Entry 4LQI (X-ray diffraction, 2.70 A resolution); this record covers chains C and D of the 28 polymer chains in the assembly.

Chain C:
Name: Proteasome subunit alpha type-4
Source organism: Saccharomyces cerevisiae
Notes: EC 3.4.25.1
UniProt: P40303 (PSA4_YEAST); the construct lacks a stretch of the UniProt sequence and is renumbered around it, so the offset changes along the chain: 7-62 = UniProt 3-58; 63-143 = UniProt 60-140; 145-180 = UniProt 144-179; 182-203 = UniProt 184-205; 1 more segments
Amino-acid sequence (241 residues; row label = number of the first residue in the row; note: 3 numbers in that range are skipped by the numbering (no residue carries them; nothing is unmodelled there); a row labelled like 180A-180D holds insertion residues (180A, then the next letters in order)):
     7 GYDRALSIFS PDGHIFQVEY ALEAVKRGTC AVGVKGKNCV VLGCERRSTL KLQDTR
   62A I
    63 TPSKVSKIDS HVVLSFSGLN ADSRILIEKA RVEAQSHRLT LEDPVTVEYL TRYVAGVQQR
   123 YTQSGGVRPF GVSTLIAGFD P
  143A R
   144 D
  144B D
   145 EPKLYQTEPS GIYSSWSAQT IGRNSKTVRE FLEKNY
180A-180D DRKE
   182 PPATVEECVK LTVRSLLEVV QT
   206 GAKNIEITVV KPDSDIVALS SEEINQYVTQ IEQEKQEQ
UniProt features mapped onto this chain:
  - modified residue: Thr63 (Phosphothreonine)

Chain D:
Name: Proteasome subunit alpha type-5
Source organism: Saccharomyces cerevisiae
Notes: EC 3.4.25.1
UniProt: P32379 (PSA5_YEAST); the construct lacks a stretch of the UniProt sequence and is renumbered around it, so the offset changes along the chain: 9-123 = UniProt 9-123; 125-144 = UniProt 131-150; 145-180 = UniProt 152-187; 184-202 = UniProt 191-209; 3 more segments
Amino-acid sequence (242 residues; each row starts with the number of its first residue; note: 7 numbers in that range are skipped by the numbering (no residue carries them; nothing is unmodelled there); a row labelled like 123A-123G holds insertion residues (123A, then the next letters in order)):
     9 DRGVSTFSPE GRLFQVEYSL EAIKLGSTAI GIATKEGVVL GVEKRATSPL LESDSIEKIV
    69 EIDRHIGCAM SGLTADARSM IEHARTAAVT HNLYYDEDIN VESLTQSVCD LALRF
123A-123G GEGASGE
   125 ERLMSRPFGV ALLIAGHDAD
  144A D
   145 GYQLFHAEPS GTFYRYNAKA IGSGSEGAQA ELLNEW
180C-180E HSS
   184 LTLKEAELLV LKILKQVME
   205 EKLDE
209A-209B NN
   210 AQLSCITKQD GFKIYDNEKT AELI
   235 KELKEKEAAE

Chain C / chain D interface:
Pairs across the interface (63):
  Asp9(C) with Glu123B(D)
  Arg10(C) with Glu123B(D)
  Ala11(C) with Val12(D), hydrophobic; Glu123B(D), hydrogen bond (backbone-side chain); Ser129(D)
  Ser13(C) with Ser129(D); Arg130(D)
  Ile14(C) with Val12(D), hydrophobic; Gln23(D)
  Phe15(C) with Gln23(D); Tyr26(D); Ser27(D); Ala30(D), hydrophobic; Leu81(D), hydrophobic; Arg130(D); Pro131(D); Gly133(D)
  Ser16(C) with Tyr26(D)
  Pro17(C) with Tyr26(D), hydrophobic; Glu29(D)
  Asp18(C) with Glu29(D)
  Gly19(C) with Tyr26(D); Glu29(D); Ala30(D)
  His20(C) with Leu33(D)
  Ile21(C) with Leu81(D), hydrophobic; Arg130(D)
  Lys41(C) with Glu60(D), salt bridge
  Gln121(C) with Ala83(D); Asp84(D)
  Thr124(C) with Arg130(D), hydrogen bond (backbone-side chain)
  Gln125(C) with Met128(D); Ser129(D), hydrogen bond (backbone-backbone); Arg130(D); Pro131(D); Phe132(D)
  Ser126(C) with Ser129(D), hydrogen bond (backbone-side chain)
  Gly127(C) with Ser129(D)
  Ser154(C) with Ala83(D)
  Gly155(C) with Ala83(D)
  Ile156(C) with Thr82(D); Ala83(D)
  Ser158(C) with Leu59(D); Ser63(D)
  Ser159(C) with Leu59(D); Glu60(D), hydrogen bond (backbone-backbone); Ser63(D), hydrogen bond (backbone-side chain)
  Trp160(C) with Thr55(D); Ser56(D); Leu58(D); Leu59(D); Glu60(D)
  Ser161(C) with Leu58(D), hydrogen bond (backbone-backbone); Glu60(D)
  Ala162(C) with Leu58(D)
  Leu176(C) with Leu58(D), hydrophobic
  Glu177(C) with Ser56(D), hydrogen bond; Pro57(D); Leu58(D)
  Arg180B(C) with Pro57(D), hydrogen bond (side chain-backbone); Leu58(D), hydrogen bond (side chain-backbone); Leu59(D), hydrogen bond (side chain-backbone); Glu60(D)
Other interface residues (no listed pair), chain C (31 interface residues in all): Arg173, Tyr180
Other interface residues (no listed pair), chain D (26 interface residues in all): Asp9

Overview:
31 residues of chain C and 26 residues of chain D are in contact; the contacts include 11 hydrogen bonds and 1
salt bridge. Polar contacts include Lys41(C)-Glu60(D), Ala11(C)-Glu123B(D) and Thr124(C)-Arg130(D).
Chain C is Proteasome subunit alpha type-4 and chain D is Proteasome subunit alpha type-5, both from
Saccharomyces cerevisiae; the structure, Yeast 20S Proteasome in complex with Vibralactone, was determined by
X-ray diffraction.
